Entry 7S4I (electron microscopy, 2.26 A resolution); this record covers chains A and B of the 9 polymer chains in the assembly.

Chain A:
Protein: Particulate methane monooxygenase alpha subunit
Organism: Methylococcus capsulatus str. Bath
Notes: EC 1.14.18.3
UniProtKB: G1UBD1 (PMOB_METCA); residue numbers follow UniProt; this construct covers 1-414
Chain sequence (414 residues; each row starts with the number of its first residue):
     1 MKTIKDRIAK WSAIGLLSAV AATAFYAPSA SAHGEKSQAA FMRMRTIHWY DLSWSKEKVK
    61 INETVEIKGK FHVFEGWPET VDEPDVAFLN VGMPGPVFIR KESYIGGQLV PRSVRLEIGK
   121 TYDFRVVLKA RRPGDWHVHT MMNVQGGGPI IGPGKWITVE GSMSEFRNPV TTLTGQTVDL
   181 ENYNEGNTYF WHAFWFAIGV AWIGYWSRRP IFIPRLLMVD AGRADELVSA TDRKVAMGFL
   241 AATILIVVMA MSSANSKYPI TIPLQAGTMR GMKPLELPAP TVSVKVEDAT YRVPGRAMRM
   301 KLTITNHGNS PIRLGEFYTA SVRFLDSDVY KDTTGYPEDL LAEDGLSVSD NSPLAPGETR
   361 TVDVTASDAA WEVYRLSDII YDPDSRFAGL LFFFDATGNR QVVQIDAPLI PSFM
Disordered / not traced: 1-32
Metal / ion sites: Cu ion site 1: His33, His137, His139; Cu ion site 2: His48, His72, Gln404
Residues lining bound ligands: diundecyl phosphatidyl choline (PLC): Val248, Met251, Asn255, Thr261
Curated features (UniProtKB/Swiss-Prot):
  - binding site (Cu cation): His33, His48, His72, His137, His139
  - mutagenesis: His48 (H48N: Impairs activity of soluble pmoB construct), His137 (H137A: Abolishes activity of soluble pmoB construct; when associated with A-139), His139 (H139A: Abolishes activity of soluble pmoB construct; when associated with A-137)

Chain B:
Protein: Particulate methane monooxygenase beta subunit
Organism: Methylococcus capsulatus str. Bath
Notes: EC 1.14.18.3
UniProtKB: Q607G3 (PMOA_METCA); numbering as in UniProt (aligned over 1-247)
Chain sequence (247 residues; row label = number of the first residue in the row):
     1 MSAAQSAVRS HAEAVQVSRT IDWMALFVVF FVIVGSYHIH AMLTMGDWDF WSDWKDRRLW
    61 VTVTPIVLVT FPAAVQSYLW ERYRLPWGAT VCVLGLLLGE WINRYFNFWG WTYFPINFVF
   121 PASLVPGAII LDTVLMLSGS YLFTAIVGAM GWGLIFYPGN WPIIAPLHVP VEYNGMLMSI
   181 ADIQGYNYVR TGTPEYIRMV EKGTLRTFGK DVAPVSAFFS AFMSILIYFM WHFIGRWFSN
   241 ERFLQST
Disordered / not traced: 1-6
Residues lining bound ligands:
  - 1,2-didecanoyl-sn-glycero-3-phosphocholine (P1O), molecule 1: Leu137, Ser138, Gly139, Ser140, Phe143
  - 1,2-didecanoyl-sn-glycero-3-phosphocholine (P1O), molecule 2: Ser140, Leu142, Phe143, Ile146
  - 1,2-didecanoyl-sn-glycero-3-phosphocholine (P1O), molecule 3: Tyr141, Leu142, Phe229, His232, Phe233, Arg236
  - 1,2-didecanoyl-sn-glycero-3-phosphocholine (P1O), molecule 4: Trp237, Arg242, Phe243, Leu244, Gln245, Ser246, Thr247
  - diundecyl phosphatidyl choline (PLC), molecule 1: Thr44, Val67, Met199, Met223
  - diundecyl phosphatidyl choline (PLC), molecule 2: Arg57, Leu154, Tyr157, Pro158, Trp161, Lys210, Ala213, Pro214, Ala217, Phe218
  - diundecyl phosphatidyl choline (PLC), molecule 3: Leu59, Thr62, Val63, Ile66, Val67, Met199, Thr204, Phe219, Ile227
  - diundecyl phosphatidyl choline (PLC), molecule 4: Gly209, Lys210, Asp211, Pro214, Val215, Phe218
  - diundecyl phosphatidyl choline (PLC), molecule 5: Lys210, Pro214, Phe218

Interface between chain A and chain B:
Contacting residue pairs - 181 pairs, chain A then chain B:
  Val86(A) - Tyr196(B)  hydrophobic
  Phe88(A) - Pro194(B)  hydrophobic
  Phe88(A) - Glu195(B)
  Phe88(A) - Tyr196(B)  hydrophobic
  Asn90(A) - Val189(B)
  Asn90(A) - Arg190(B)  hydrogen bond (side chain-backbone)
  Asn90(A) - Thr191(B)  hydrogen bond (side chain-backbone)
  Val91(A) - Val189(B)
  Val91(A) - Thr191(B)  hydrogen bond (backbone-side chain)
  Gly92(A) - Thr191(B)
  Met93(A) - Val189(B)  hydrophobic
  Met93(A) - Thr191(B)  hydrogen bond (backbone-side chain)
  Pro96(A) - Phe114(B)  hydrophobic
  Pro96(A) - Tyr188(B)  hydrophobic
  Ile99(A) - Asn187(B)
  Ile99(A) - Tyr188(B)  hydrophobic
  Arg100(A) - Gly185(B)
  Arg100(A) - Tyr186(B)  hydrogen bond (side chain-backbone)
  Arg100(A) - Asn187(B)  hydrogen bond (backbone-side chain)
  Arg100(A) - Val189(B)
  Lys101(A) - Tyr173(B)  hydrogen bond (backbone-side chain)
  Lys101(A) - Asn174(B)
  Lys101(A) - Tyr186(B)
  Glu102(A) - Asn174(B)
  Glu102(A) - Tyr186(B)
  Ser103(A) - Tyr186(B)  hydrogen bond
  Leu109(A) - Tyr173(B)
  Leu109(A) - Asn174(B)
  Leu109(A) - Tyr186(B)
  Pro111(A) - Met176(B)
  Pro111(A) - Met178(B)  hydrophobic
  Pro111(A) - Tyr186(B)  hydrophobic
  Pro111(A) - Glu195(B)
  Arg112(A) - Met176(B)
  Arg112(A) - Glu195(B)
  Ser113(A) - Glu195(B)  hydrogen bond (backbone-side chain)
  Ser113(A) - Tyr196(B)
  Arg131(A) - Trp109(B)
  Arg131(A) - Tyr113(B)  hydrogen bond (side chain-backbone)
  Arg131(A) - Pro115(B)
  Arg131(A) - Tyr188(B)
  Arg132(A) - Tyr113(B)
  Met141(A) - Thr191(B)
  Asn143(A) - Pro194(B)
  Asn143(A) - Tyr196(B)
  Val144(A) - Tyr196(B)  hydrogen bond (backbone-side chain)
  Gln145(A) - Tyr196(B)
  Met163(A) - Tyr113(B)  hydrophobic
  Asn168(A) - Asn187(B)  hydrogen bond
  Asn168(A) - Tyr188(B)
  Val170(A) - Val171(B)  hydrophobic
  Thr171(A) - Val171(B)
  Thr172(A) - Val169(B)
  Thr172(A) - Pro170(B)
  Thr172(A) - Val171(B)
  Leu173(A) - Pro170(B)  hydrogen bond (backbone-backbone)
  Leu173(A) - Glu172(B)
  Leu173(A) - Leu177(B)  hydrophobic
  Thr174(A) - Val169(B)
  Leu180(A) - Asn117(B)  hydrogen bond (backbone-side chain)
  Leu180(A) - Ile180(B)  hydrophobic
  Leu180(A) - Ile183(B)  hydrophobic
  Leu180(A) - Gln184(B)
  Leu180(A) - Tyr188(B)
  Glu181(A) - Pro115(B)
  Glu181(A) - Asn117(B)
  Glu181(A) - Tyr188(B)  hydrogen bond
  Asn182(A) - Asn117(B)
  Tyr183(A) - Asn117(B)  hydrogen bond (backbone-side chain)
  Tyr183(A) - Pro166(B)  hydrogen bond (side chain-backbone)
  Tyr183(A) - Leu167(B)  hydrophobic
  Tyr183(A) - Val169(B)
  Tyr183(A) - Ile180(B)  hydrophobic
  Asn184(A) - Ile163(B)  hydrogen bond (side chain-backbone)
  Asn184(A) - Pro166(B)
  Asn184(A) - Leu167(B)
  Asn187(A) - Pro162(B)  hydrogen bond (side chain-backbone)
  Asn187(A) - Ile163(B)
  Thr188(A) - Phe120(B)
  Thr188(A) - Ile163(B)
  Tyr189(A) - Trp101(B)  hydrophobic
  Tyr189(A) - Tyr105(B)
  Tyr189(A) - Ile116(B)
  Trp191(A) - Pro162(B)
  Trp191(A) - Ile163(B)  hydrophobic
  His192(A) - Leu97(B)
  His192(A) - Trp101(B)  hydrogen bond
  His192(A) - Pro121(B)  hydrogen bond (side chain-backbone)
  His192(A) - Ala122(B)
  His192(A) - Ser123(B)
  Trp195(A) - Ser123(B)
  Trp195(A) - Val125(B)
  Trp195(A) - Pro126(B)
  Phe196(A) - Leu94(B)
  Gly199(A) - Thr90(B)
  Gly199(A) - Leu94(B)
  Gly199(A) - Val125(B)
  Val200(A) - Leu94(B)
  Trp202(A) - Pro86(B)  hydrogen bond (side chain-backbone)
  Trp202(A) - Trp87(B)
  Trp202(A) - Thr90(B)
  Trp202(A) - Asp132(B)
  Ile203(A) - Trp87(B)  hydrophobic
  Ile203(A) - Thr90(B)
  Ile203(A) - Val91(B)  hydrophobic
  Ile203(A) - Leu94(B)  hydrophobic
  Trp206(A) - Pro86(B)
  Trp206(A) - Trp87(B)
  Trp206(A) - Met136(B)  hydrophobic
  Ser207(A) - Arg19(B)  hydrogen bond (backbone-side chain)
  Arg208(A) - Arg19(B)  hydrogen bond (backbone-side chain)
  Arg209(A) - Arg19(B)  hydrogen bond (backbone-side chain)
  Pro210(A) - Arg19(B)
  Pro210(A) - Asp22(B)
  Ile211(A) - Arg19(B)
  Ile211(A) - Asp22(B)  hydrogen bond (backbone-side chain)
  Ile211(A) - Leu85(B)
  Phe212(A) - Asp22(B)  hydrogen bond (backbone-side chain)
  Phe212(A) - Ala25(B)  hydrophobic
  Phe212(A) - Leu26(B)
  Phe212(A) - Tyr83(B)
  Ile213(A) - Ile21(B)  hydrophobic
  Ile213(A) - Asp22(B)
  Pro214(A) - Ser18(B)
  Arg215(A) - Tyr83(B)  hydrogen bond (side chain-backbone)
  Arg215(A) - Arg84(B)  hydrogen bond (side chain-backbone)
  Arg215(A) - Leu85(B)
  Leu216(A) - Arg82(B)
  Leu216(A) - Tyr83(B)  hydrophobic
  Val219(A) - Glu81(B)
  Val219(A) - Arg82(B)
  Val219(A) - Tyr83(B)  hydrophobic
  Asp220(A) - Arg82(B)  salt bridge
  Val228(A) - Trp80(B)  hydrophobic
  Val228(A) - Arg84(B)
  Val228(A) - Met136(B)  hydrophobic
  Arg233(A) - Met136(B)
  Arg233(A) - Leu137(B)
  Ala236(A) - Thr133(B)
  Ala236(A) - Met136(B)  hydrophobic
  Met237(A) - Leu137(B)  hydrophobic
  Leu240(A) - Ile130(B)  hydrophobic
  Leu240(A) - Thr133(B)
  Thr243(A) - Pro126(B)
  Thr243(A) - Ile129(B)
  Val247(A) - Pro126(B)  hydrophobic
  Val247(A) - Ile155(B)  hydrophobic
  Val247(A) - Pro158(B)  hydrophobic
  Val247(A) - Gly159(B)
  Ala250(A) - Pro162(B)  hydrophobic
  Met251(A) - Pro158(B)  hydrophobic
  Met251(A) - Trp161(B)
  Ala254(A) - Trp161(B)
  Ala254(A) - Pro162(B)  hydrophobic
  Asn255(A) - Trp161(B)  hydrogen bond
  Tyr258(A) - Pro166(B)  hydrophobic
  Tyr258(A) - Val169(B)  hydrophobic
  Ile260(A) - Val169(B)
  Ile260(A) - Pro170(B)
  Thr261(A) - Trp161(B)
  Thr261(A) - Ala165(B)
  Thr261(A) - His168(B)
  Ile262(A) - His168(B)  hydrogen bond (backbone-backbone)
  Ile262(A) - Pro170(B)  hydrophobic
  Ile262(A) - Leu177(B)  hydrophobic
  Ile262(A) - Met178(B)
  Ile262(A) - Ser179(B)
  Pro263(A) - Arg57(B)
  Leu264(A) - Asp53(B)
  Leu264(A) - Lys55(B)
  Leu264(A) - Asp56(B)
  Leu264(A) - Ser179(B)
  Leu264(A) - Ala181(B)  hydrophobic
  Leu264(A) - Asp182(B)
  Gln265(A) - Leu177(B)
  Gln265(A) - Asp182(B)  hydrogen bond (backbone-side chain)
  Gln265(A) - Arg198(B)  hydrogen bond (backbone-side chain)
  Ala266(A) - Arg198(B)
  Ala266(A) - Val200(B)  hydrophobic
  Ala266(A) - Lys202(B)
  Gly267(A) - Lys202(B)
Also at the interface, not in a pair above, chain A (90 interface residues in all): Ala87, Gly95, Phe98, Val110, Phe166, Val178, Glu185, Ile198, Asp232, Phe239, Ile244, Met269
Also at the interface, not in a pair above, chain B (88 interface residues in all): Trp23, Ser52, Trp54, Leu79, Leu98, Val134, Ser138, Glu201

In short:
Chain A and chain B form an interface of 90 and 88 residues respectively, with 33 hydrogen bonds and 1 salt
bridge. Polar pairs include Asp220(A)-Arg82(B), Asn90(A)-Arg190(B) and Asn90(A)-Thr191(B). One diundecyl
phosphatidyl choline molecule is bound between chain A and chain B.
Chain A is Particulate methane monooxygenase alpha subunit and chain B is Particulate methane monooxygenase
beta subunit, both from Methylococcus capsulatus str. Bath; the structure, CryoEM structure of Methylococcus
capsulatus (Bath) pMMO in a native lipid nanodisc at 2.26 Angstrom resolution, was determined by electron
microscopy together with 7S4H, 7S4J, 7S4K, 7S4L, 7S4M, 7T4O and 7T4P from the same study.
